1ZQQ - chains T and A of the 3 polymer chains in the assembly; structure by X-ray diffraction, 3.30 A resolution.

Chain T:
Molecule: 8-nt DNA strand
Sequence (8 nucleotides; row label = number of the first residue in the row):
     1 CATTAGAA

Chain A:
Name: Protein (DNA polymerase beta (e.c.2.7.7.7))
Organism: Homo sapiens
UniProt: P06746 (DPOB_HUMAN); residues 2-335 here correspond to UniProt positions 1-334 (UniProt number = residue number - 1)
Sequence (335 residues; numbered 1 to 335; the number before each row is that of its first residue):
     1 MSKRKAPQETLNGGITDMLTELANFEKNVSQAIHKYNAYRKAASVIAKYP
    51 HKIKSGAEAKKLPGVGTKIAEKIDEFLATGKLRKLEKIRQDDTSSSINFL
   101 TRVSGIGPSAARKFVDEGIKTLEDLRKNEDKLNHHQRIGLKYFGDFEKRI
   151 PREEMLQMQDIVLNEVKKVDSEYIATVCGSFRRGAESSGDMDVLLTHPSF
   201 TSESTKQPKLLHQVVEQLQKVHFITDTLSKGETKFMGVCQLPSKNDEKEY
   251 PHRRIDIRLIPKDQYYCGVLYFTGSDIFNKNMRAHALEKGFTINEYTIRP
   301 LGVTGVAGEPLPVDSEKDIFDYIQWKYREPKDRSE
Not modelled in the structure: 1-8
Bound ions: Na+ site 1 near Leu-62 (its only coordinating residue here); Na+ site 2: Thr-101, Val-103, Ile-106 (shared with 1 residue of chain P); Mn2+ site 1 near Asn-133 (its only coordinating residue here); Mn2+ site 2: Asp-190, Asp-192 (shared with 1 residue of chain P)
UniProt features mapped onto this chain:
  - binding site (K(+)): Lys-61
  - binding site (Na(+)): Lys-61

Interface between chain T and chain A:
Contacting residue pairs - 10 pairs, chain T then chain A:
  DA2(T) / Tyr-296(A)  sugar contact
  DT3(T) / Thr-233(A)  phosphate contact
  DT3(T) / Lys-234(A)  phosphate contact
  DT4(T) / Ser-229(A)  phosphate contact
  DT4(T) / Gly-231(A)  phosphate contact
  DT4(T) / Glu-232(A)  hydrogen bond to the phosphate
  DT4(T) / Thr-233(A)  hydrogen bond to the phosphate
  DT4(T) / Lys-234(A)  hydrogen bond to the phosphate
  DA5(T) / Ser-229(A)  phosphate contact
  DA5(T) / Lys-230(A)  hydrogen bond to the phosphate
Also at the interface, not in a pair above, chain T (5 interface residues in all): DG6
Also at the interface, not in a pair above, chain A (9 interface residues in all): Asn-133, His-134

Summary:
The interface between chain T and chain A involves 5 residues on one side and 9 on the other; the contacts
include 4 hydrogen bonds. Polar pairs include DT4(T)/Glu-232(A), DT4(T)/Thr-233(A) and DT4(T)/Lys-234(A).
Here chain T is an 8-nt DNA strand and chain A is Protein (DNA polymerase beta (e.c.2.7.7.7)) (Homo sapiens).
Entry 1ZQQ (DNA polymerase beta (pol B) (e.c.2.7.7.7) complexed with seven base pairs of DNA; soaked in the
...) was determined by X-ray diffraction (same publication as 1ZQA, 1ZQB, 1ZQC, 1ZQD, 1ZQE, 1ZQG and 28
further entries).
